PDB entry 1DK7 | X-ray diffraction, 2.02 A resolution | chain A

[Chain A]
Name: Groel
Source organism: Escherichia coli
Notes: fragment: apical domain
UniProt: P0A6F5 (CH60_ECOLI); residues 191-336 here = UniProt positions 191-336
Chain sequence (146 residues; numbered 191 to 336; the number before each row is that of its first residue):
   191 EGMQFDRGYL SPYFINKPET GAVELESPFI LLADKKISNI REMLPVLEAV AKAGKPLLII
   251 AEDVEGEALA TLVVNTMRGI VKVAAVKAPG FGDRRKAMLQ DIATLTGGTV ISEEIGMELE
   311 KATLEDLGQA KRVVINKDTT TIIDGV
From the paper describing this entry:
  - conformationally variable residues (helix shift, loop rearrangement): K207 to G211, I230 to G244, I301 to K311

[Overview]
From the paper: conformational variability at K207, I230 and I301.
Chain A is Groel (Escherichia coli); the structure, Crystal structure of an isolated apical domain of groel,
was determined by X-ray diffraction together with 1DKD from the same study.
